PDB entry 8SPO | electron microscopy, 2.98 A resolution | chains A and D of the 16 polymer chains in the assembly

[Chain A]
Name: TIR domain-containing protein
Source organism: Maribacter polysiphoniae
UniProtKB: A0A316E683 (A0A316E683_9FLAO); numbering as in UniProt (aligned over 2-452)
Amino-acid sequence (451 residues; row label = number of the first residue in the row):
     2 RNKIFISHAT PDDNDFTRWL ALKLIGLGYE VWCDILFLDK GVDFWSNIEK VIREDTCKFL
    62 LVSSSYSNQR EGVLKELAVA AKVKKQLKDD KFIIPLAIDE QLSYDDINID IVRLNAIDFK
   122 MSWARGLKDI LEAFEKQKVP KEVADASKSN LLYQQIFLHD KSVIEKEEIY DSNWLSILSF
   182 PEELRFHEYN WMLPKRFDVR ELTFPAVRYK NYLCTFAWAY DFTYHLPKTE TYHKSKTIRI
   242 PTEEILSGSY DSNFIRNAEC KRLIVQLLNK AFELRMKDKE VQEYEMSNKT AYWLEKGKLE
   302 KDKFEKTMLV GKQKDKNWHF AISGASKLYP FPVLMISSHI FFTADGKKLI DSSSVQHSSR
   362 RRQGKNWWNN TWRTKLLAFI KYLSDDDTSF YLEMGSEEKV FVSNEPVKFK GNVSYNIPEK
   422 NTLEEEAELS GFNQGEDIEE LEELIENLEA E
Disordered / not traced: 297-308, 421-452
Ligand contacts: NAD (nicotinamide-adenine-dinucleotide): Tyr105, Leu115, Asn116, Ala117
From the paper describing this entry:
  - catalytic residues: Asp35, Glu77
  - binding site for NAD: His9, Phe45, Trp46, Arg71, Tyr105, Asn116
  - mutagenesis - F45A/W46A, Y105A, N116W: decreased catalytic activity on NAD
  - mutagenesis - G42R/D44R, D106R/D111R/V113R, V113R: abolished catalytic activity

[Chain D]
Molecule: target DNA
Sequence (25 nucleotides; row label = number of the first residue in the row):
     1 CAACTAATAG ATTAGAGCCG TCAAT
Disordered / not traced: 1-5, 24-25

[How chain A and chain D interact]
Pairs across the interface (16; chain A residue first):
  Arg201(A) - DT8(D)  phosphate contact
  Arg201(A) - DA9(D)  salt bridge to the phosphate
  Arg263(A) - DA9(D)  hydrogen bond to the base
  Arg263(A) - DG10(D)  hydrogen bond to the sugar
  Val266(A) - DG10(D)  phosphate contact
  Gln267(A) - DA9(D)  sugar contact
  Asn270(A) - DG10(D)  hydrogen bond to the phosphate
  Lys328(A) - DA11(D)  salt bridge to the phosphate
  His358(A) - DG17(D)  hydrogen bond to the base
  His358(A) - DC18(D)  sugar contact
  Ser359(A) - DC19(D)  phosphate contact
  Arg362(A) - DC19(D)  sugar contact
  Arg362(A) - DG20(D)  sugar contact
  Arg363(A) - DG20(D)  phosphate contact
  Lys366(A) - DG20(D)  phosphate contact
  Lys366(A) - DT21(D)  phosphate contact

[Summary]
11 residues of chain A face 9 of chain D across their interface; the contacts include 4 hydrogen bonds and 2
salt bridges. Polar pairs include Arg263(A)-DA9(D), His358(A)-DG17(D) and Arg263(A)-DG10(D). The paper reports
catalytic residues Asp35(A) and Glu77(A); F45A/W46A, Y105A and N116W of chain A reduce catalytic activity on
NAD; 6 substitutions were tested in all.
Here chain A is TIR domain-containing protein (Maribacter polysiphoniae) and chain D is target DNA. Entry 8SPO
(Tetramerized activation of MapSPARTA bound with NAD+) was determined by electron microscopy together with
8FEX, 8FFI, 8SP0, 8SP3 and 8SQU from the same study.
